PDB entry 5IPN | X-ray diffraction, 4.61 A resolution (low resolution: residue-level contacts below are approximate; hydrogen-bond / salt-bridge calls are withheld) | chains D and E of the 9 polymer chains in the assembly

Chain D:
Protein: DNA-directed RNA polymerase subunit beta'
Source organism: Escherichia coli
Notes: EC 2.7.7.6
Reference sequence: P0A8T7 (RPOC_ECOLI); residue numbers follow UniProt; this construct covers 1-1407
Amino-acid sequence (1407 residues; each row starts with the number of its first residue):
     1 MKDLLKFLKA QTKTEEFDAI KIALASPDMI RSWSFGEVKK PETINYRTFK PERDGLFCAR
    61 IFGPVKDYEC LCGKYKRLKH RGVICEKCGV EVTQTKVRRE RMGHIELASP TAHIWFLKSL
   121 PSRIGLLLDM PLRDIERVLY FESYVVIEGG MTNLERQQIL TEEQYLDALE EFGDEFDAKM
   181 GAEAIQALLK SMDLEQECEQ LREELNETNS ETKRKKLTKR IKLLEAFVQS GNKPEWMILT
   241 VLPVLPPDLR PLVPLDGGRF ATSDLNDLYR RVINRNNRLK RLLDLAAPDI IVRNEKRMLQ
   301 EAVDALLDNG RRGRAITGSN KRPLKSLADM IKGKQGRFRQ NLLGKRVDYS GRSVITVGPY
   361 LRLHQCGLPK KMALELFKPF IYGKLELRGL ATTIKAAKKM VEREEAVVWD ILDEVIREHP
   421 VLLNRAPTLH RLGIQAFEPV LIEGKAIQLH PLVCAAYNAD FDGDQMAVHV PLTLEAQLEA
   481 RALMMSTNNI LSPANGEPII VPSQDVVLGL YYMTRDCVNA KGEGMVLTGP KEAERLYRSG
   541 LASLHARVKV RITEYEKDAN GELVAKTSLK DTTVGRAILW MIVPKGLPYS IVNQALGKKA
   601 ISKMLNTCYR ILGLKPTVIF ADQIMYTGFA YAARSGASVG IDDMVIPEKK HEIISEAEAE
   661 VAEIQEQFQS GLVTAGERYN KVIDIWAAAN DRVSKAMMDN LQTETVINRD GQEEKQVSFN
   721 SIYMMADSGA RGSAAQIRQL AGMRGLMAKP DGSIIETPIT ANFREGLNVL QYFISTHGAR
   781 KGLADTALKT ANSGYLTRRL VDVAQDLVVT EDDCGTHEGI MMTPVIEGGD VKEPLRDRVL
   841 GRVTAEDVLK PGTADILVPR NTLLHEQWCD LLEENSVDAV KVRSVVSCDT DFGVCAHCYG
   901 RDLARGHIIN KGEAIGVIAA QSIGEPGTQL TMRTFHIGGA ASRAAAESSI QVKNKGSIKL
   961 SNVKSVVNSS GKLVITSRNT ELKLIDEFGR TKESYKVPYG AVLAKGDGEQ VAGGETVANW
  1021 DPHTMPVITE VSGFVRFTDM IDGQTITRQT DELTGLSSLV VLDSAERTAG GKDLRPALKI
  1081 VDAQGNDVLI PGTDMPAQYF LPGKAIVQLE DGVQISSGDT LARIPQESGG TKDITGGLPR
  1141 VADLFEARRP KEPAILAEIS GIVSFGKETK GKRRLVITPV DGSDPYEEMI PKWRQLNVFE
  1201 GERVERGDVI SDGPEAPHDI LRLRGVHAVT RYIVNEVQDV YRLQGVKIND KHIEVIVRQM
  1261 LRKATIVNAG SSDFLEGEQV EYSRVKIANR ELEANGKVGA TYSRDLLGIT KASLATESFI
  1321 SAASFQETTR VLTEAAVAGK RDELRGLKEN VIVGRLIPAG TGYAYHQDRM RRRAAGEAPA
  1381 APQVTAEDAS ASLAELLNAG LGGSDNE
Disordered / not traced: 1-14, 1377-1407
Glycans and other covalent adducts: covalent link Q739-R744
Bound ions: Zn2+ site 1: C70, C72, C85, C88; Mg2+: D460, D462, D464 (shared with 2 residues of chain 3); Zn2+ site 2: C814, C888, C895
Swiss-Prot annotation at these positions:
  - binding site (Zn(2+)): C70, C72, C85, C88, C814, C888, C895, C898
  - binding site (Mg(2+)): D460, D462, D464
  - modified residue: K983 (N6-acetyllysine)
  - mutagenesis: Q504 (Q504P: Resistant to antibiotics salinamide A and B), N690 (N690D: Resistant to antibiotics salinamide A and B), M697 (M697V: Resistant to antibiotics salinamide A and B), A735 (A735T: Resistant to antibiotics salinamide A and B), R738 (R738C/H/P/S: Resistant to antibiotics salinamide A and B), A748 (A748E: Resistant to antibiotics salinamide A and B), P758 (P758S/T: Resistant to antibiotics salinamide A and B), F763 (F763C: Resistant to antibiotics salinamide A and B), S775 (S775A: Resistant to antibiotics salinamide A and B), A779 (A779T/V: Resistant to antibiotics salinamide A and B), R780 (R780C: Resistant to antibiotics salinamide A and B), G782 (G782A/C: Resistant to antibiotics salinamide A and B), 1 further mutagenesis entry in UniProt
Reported in the primary citation:
  - conformationally variable residues (helix shift, loop rearrangement): K650 to T703, G742 to N762
  - catalytic residues: H936 (citing earlier work)

Chain E:
Protein: DNA-directed RNA polymerase subunit omega
Source organism: Escherichia coli
Notes: EC 2.7.7.6
Reference sequence: P0A800 (RPOZ_ECOLI); residue numbers follow UniProt; this construct covers 2-91
Amino-acid sequence (90 residues; each row starts with the number of its first residue):
     2 ARVTVQDAVE KIGNRFDLVL VAARRARQMQ VGGKDPLVPE ENDKTTVIAL REIEEGLINN
    62 QILDVRERQE QQEQEAAELQ AVTAIAEGRR
Disordered / not traced: 81-91

Chain D / chain E interface:
Residue-residue contacts (43; chain D residue first):
  H364(D) with V4(E)
  E414(D) with K45(E)
  V415(D) with K45(E)
  R417(D) with N43(E)
  E418(D) with R3(E); D44(E); V48(E)
  E438(D) with R3(E)
  L474(D) with R28(E); T46(E)
  E475(D) with V20(E); R28(E)
  Q477(D) with T47(E)
  L478(D) with V20(E); A23(E); A24(E); T47(E); L51(E)
  E479(D) with V20(E)
  R481(D) with R3(E); V6(E)
  A482(D) with R16(E); V20(E)
  L483(D) with R16(E)
  T487(D) with V4(E)
  N488(D) with T5(E); V6(E)
  L614(D) with T5(E); Q7(E)
  K615(D) with A2(E); T5(E); D8(E); E55(E)
  R905(D) with R16(E)
  N910(D) with N15(E)
  K911(D) with N15(E); F17(E)
  G912(D) with F17(E)
  E913(D) with F17(E)
  G1360(D) with F17(E)
  T1361(D) with F17(E); L21(E)
  A1364(D) with L21(E)
Interface residues without a listed pair, chain E (28 interface residues in all): V10, G14, D18, A27, Q31

Summary:
Chain D and chain E form an interface of 26 and 28 residues respectively. C70(D), C72(D), C85(D) and C88(D)
coordinate Zn2+ site 1. From UniProt: 8 Zn2+-binding residues, 3 Mg2+-binding residues and 13 mutagenesis
sites on chain D. From the paper: the catalytic residue H936(D); conformational variability at K650(D) and
G742(D).
Here chain D is DNA-directed RNA polymerase subunit beta' and chain E is DNA-directed RNA polymerase subunit
omega, both from Escherichia coli. Entry 5IPN (SigmaS-transcription initiation complex with 4-nt nascent RNA)
was determined by X-ray diffraction together with 5IPL and 5IPM from the same study.
